6HAX - chains A and B of the 4 polymer chains in the assembly; structure by X-ray diffraction, 2.35 A resolution.

Chain A:
Protein: Probable global transcription activator SNF2L2
Organism: Homo sapiens
Notes: EC 3.6.4.-
UniProt: P51531 (SMCA2_HUMAN), isoform P51531-2; residue numbers follow UniProt; this construct covers 1373-1493
Amino-acid sequence (123 residues; row label = number of the first residue in the row):
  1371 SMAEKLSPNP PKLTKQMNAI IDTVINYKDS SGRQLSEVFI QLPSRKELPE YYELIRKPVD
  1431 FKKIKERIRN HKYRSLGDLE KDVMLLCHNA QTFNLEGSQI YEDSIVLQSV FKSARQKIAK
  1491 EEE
Not modelled in the structure: 1371-1375, 1491-1493
Construct notes: expression tag (1371-1372)
Curated features (UniProtKB/Swiss-Prot):
  - modified residue: Ser1377 (Phosphoserine)
Ligand contacts: FWZ ((2S,4R)-N-[[2-[2-[4-[[4-[3-azanyl-6-(2-hydroxyphenyl)pyridazin-4-yl]piperazin-1-yl]methyl]phenyl]ethoxy]-4-(4-methyl-1,3-thiazol-5-yl)phenyl]methyl]-1-[(2S)-2-[(1-fluoranylcyclopropyl)carbonylamino]-3,3-dimethyl-butanoyl]-4-oxidanyl-pyrrolidine-2-carboxamide): Val1408, Phe1409, Gln1411, Leu1412, Pro1413, Leu1418, Tyr1421, Val1429, Asp1430, Leu1456, Ala1460, Phe1463, Asn1464, Leu1465, Ile1470

Chain B:
Protein: von Hippel-Lindau disease tumor suppressor
Organism: Homo sapiens
UniProt: P40337 (VHL_HUMAN); numbering as in UniProt (aligned over 54-213)
Amino-acid sequence (162 residues; each row starts with the number of its first residue):
    52 GSMEAGRPRP VLRSVNSREP SQVIFCNRSP RVVLPVWLNF DGEPQPYPTL PPGTGRRIHS
   112 YRGHLWLFRD AGTHDGLLVN QTELFVPSLN VDGQPIFANI TLPVYTLKER CLQVVRSLVK
   172 PENYRRLDIV RSLYEDLEDH PNVQKDLERL TQERIAHQRM GD
Not modelled in the structure: 52-59, 209-213
Construct notes: expression tag (52-53)
Curated features (UniProtKB/Swiss-Prot):
  - region: Thr157 to Val166 (Interaction with Elongin BC complex)
  - natural variant: Leu63 (L63P: In PCC), Arg64 (R64P: In PCC), Ser65 (S65A: In PCC; S65L: In VHLD; S65W: In VHLD), Val66 to Gln73 (deletion: In VHLD), Ser68 (S68W: In PCC and VHLD), Glu70 (E70K: In VHLD), Val74 (V74G: In VHLD), Ile75 (deletion: In VHLD), Phe76 (F76I: In VHLD; F76L: In VHLD; F76S: In VHLD; deletion: In VHLD), Asn78 (N78H: In VHLD; N78S: In VHLD; N78T: In VHLD), Arg79 (R79P: In VHLD), Ser80 (S80I: In VHLD; S80N: In PCC and VHLD; S80R: In VHLD), 64 further natural variant entries in UniProt
  - mutagenesis: Tyr98 (Y98N: No interaction with HIF1A. No HIF1A degradation)
Ligand contacts: FWZ ((2S,4R)-N-[[2-[2-[4-[[4-[3-azanyl-6-(2-hydroxyphenyl)pyridazin-4-yl]piperazin-1-yl]methyl]phenyl]ethoxy]-4-(4-methyl-1,3-thiazol-5-yl)phenyl]methyl]-1-[(2S)-2-[(1-fluoranylcyclopropyl)carbonylamino]-3,3-dimethyl-butanoyl]-4-oxidanyl-pyrrolidine-2-carboxamide): Asn67, Arg69, Phe76, Pro86, Trp88, Phe91, Tyr98, Pro99, Leu101, Arg107, Ile109, His110, Ser111, Tyr112, His115, Trp117
What the authors report for this chain:
  - binding site for FWZ: Tyr98

Chain A / chain B interface:
Contacting residue pairs (13):
  Glu1420(A) with Asn67(B); Phe91(B)
  Leu1424(A) with Arg69(B)
  Thr1462(A) with Arg69(B), hydrogen bond (backbone-side chain)
  Phe1463(A) with Arg69(B), hydrogen bond (backbone-side chain)
  Asn1464(A) with Tyr112(B), hydrogen bond (backbone-side chain)
  Leu1465(A) with Arg69(B); Pro71(B), hydrophobic
  Glu1466(A) with Pro71(B)
  Gly1467(A) with Gln73(B), hydrogen bond (backbone-side chain); His110(B)
  Ser1468(A) with His110(B)
  Gln1469(A) with His110(B)
Other interface residues (no listed pair), chain B (8 interface residues in all): Glu70
From the paper, about this interface:
  - interface residues, chain B: Arg69(B)
  - hot spots on chain B (mutagenesis) - R69A: decreased binding to Probable global transcription activator SNF2L2 (chain A)

Overview:
Chain A and chain B form an interface of 10 and 8 residues respectively; the contacts include 4 hydrogen
bonds. Among the polar pairs are Thr1462(A)-Arg69(B), Phe1463(A)-Arg69(B) and Asn1464(A)-Tyr112(B). From the
paper: a binding site for FWZ at Tyr98(B); R69A of chain B reduces binding to Probable global transcription
activator SNF2L2 (chain A).
Chain A is Probable global transcription activator SNF2L2 and chain B is von Hippel-Lindau disease tumor
suppressor, both from Homo sapiens; the structure, Crystal structure of PROTAC 2 in complex with the
bromodomain of human SMARCA2 and pVHL:ElonginC:ElonginB, was determined by X-ray diffraction (same publication
as 6HAY, 6HAZ and 6HR2).
